Entry 1T31 (X-ray diffraction, 1.90 A resolution); this record covers chain A.

# Chain A
Protein: Chymase
From: Homo sapiens
Notes: EC 3.4.21.39
Reference sequence: P23946 (MCT1_HUMAN); the construct lacks a stretch of the UniProt sequence and is renumbered around it, so the offset changes along the chain: 16-36 = UniProt 22-42; 37-61 = UniProt 46-70; 63-75 = UniProt 71-83; 77-79 = UniProt 84-86; 7 more segments
Sequence (226 residues; each row starts with the number of its first residue; note: 11 numbers in that range are skipped by the numbering (no residue carries them; nothing is unmodelled there); a row labelled like 36A-36C holds insertion residues (36A, then the next letters in order)):
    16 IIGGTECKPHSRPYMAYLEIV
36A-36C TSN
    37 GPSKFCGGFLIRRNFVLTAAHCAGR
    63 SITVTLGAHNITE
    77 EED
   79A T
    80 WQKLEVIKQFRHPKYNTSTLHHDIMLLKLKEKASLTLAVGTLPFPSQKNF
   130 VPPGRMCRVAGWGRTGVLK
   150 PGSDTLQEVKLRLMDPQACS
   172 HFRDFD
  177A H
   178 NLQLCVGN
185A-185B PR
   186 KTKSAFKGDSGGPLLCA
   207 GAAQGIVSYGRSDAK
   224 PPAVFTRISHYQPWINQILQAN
Cystine bridges: Cys42-Cys58, Cys136-Cys201, Cys168-Cys182
Covalently attached groups: N-acetylglucosamine (NAG) linked to Asn72, Asn95
Construct notes: engineered mutation Phe129 (Lys135 in P23946), Ala208 (Val212 in P23946), Gln235 (Arg237 in P23946)
Metal / ion sites: Co2+: His25, Glu78
Residues lining bound ligands: OHH (2-[3-({methyl[1-(2-naphthoyl)piperidin-4-yl]amino}carbonyl)-2-naphthyl]-1-(1-naphthyl)-2-oxoethylphosphonic acid): Lys40, Cys42, His57, Tyr94, Thr96, Leu99, Asp102, Ala190, Phe191, Lys192, Gly193, Asp194, Ser195, Val213, Ser214, Tyr215, Gly216, Arg217, Ser218, Ala226

# Overview
Ligands of chain A: compound OHH. N-acetylglucosamine is covalently linked to Asn72 and Asn95. His25 and Glu78
coordinate Co2+.
Chain A is Chymase (Homo sapiens); the structure, A Dual Inhibitor of the Leukocyte Proteases Cathepsin G and
Chymase with Therapeutic Efficacy in Animals ..., was determined by X-ray diffraction, deposited together with
1T32.
